Entry 8SMZ (electron microscopy, 3.20 A resolution); this record covers chains E and I of the 12 polymer chains in the assembly.

# Chain E
Name: Histone H3.1
From: Homo sapiens
UniProtKB: P68431 (H31_HUMAN); residues 0-135 here correspond to UniProt positions 1-136 (UniProt number = residue number + 1)
Chain sequence (140 residues; row label = number of the first residue in the row; numbers below 1 keep their minus sign (Gly-4 is residue -4)):
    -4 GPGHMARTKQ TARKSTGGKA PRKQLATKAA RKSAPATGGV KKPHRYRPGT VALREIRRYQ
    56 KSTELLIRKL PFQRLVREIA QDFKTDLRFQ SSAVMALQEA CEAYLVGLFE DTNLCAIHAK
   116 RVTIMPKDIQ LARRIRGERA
Not modelled in the structure: -4 to 36
Sequence notes: expression tag (-4 to -1)
Curated features (UniProtKB/Swiss-Prot):
  - modified residue: Arg2 (Asymmetric dimethylarginine), Thr3 (Phosphothreonine), Lys4 (Allysine), Gln5 (5-glutamyl dopamine), Thr6 (Phosphothreonine), Arg8 (Citrulline), Lys9 (N6,N6,N6-trimethyllysine), Ser10 (ADP-ribosylserine), Thr11 (Phosphothreonine), Lys14 (N6-(2-hydroxyisobutyryl)lysine), Arg17 (Asymmetric dimethylarginine), Lys18 (N6-(2-hydroxyisobutyryl)lysine), Lys23 (N6-(2-hydroxyisobutyryl)lysine), Arg26 (Citrulline), Lys27 (N6,N6,N6-trimethyllysine), Ser28 (ADP-ribosylserine), Lys36 (N6,N6,N6-trimethyllysine), Lys37 (N6-methyllysine), Tyr41 (Phosphotyrosine), Lys56 (N6,N6,N6-trimethyllysine) and 8 more in UniProt
  - lipidation: Lys18 (N6-decanoyllysine)

# Chain I
Molecule: 147-nt DNA strand
From: Homo sapiens
Sequence (147 nucleotides; each row starts with the number of its first residue; numbers below 1 keep their minus sign (DA-73 is residue -73)):
   -73 ATCGAGAATC CCGGTGCCGA GGCCGCTCAA TTGGTCGTAG ACAGCTCTAG CACCGCTTAA
   -13 ACGCACGTAC GCGCTGTCCC CCGCGTTTTA ACCGCCAAGG GGATTACTCC CTAGTCTCCA
    47 GGCACGTGTC AGATATATAC ATCCGAT

# Chain E / chain I interface
Contacting residue pairs (21; chain E residue first):
  His39(E) - DA-67(I)  sugar contact
  Arg40(E) - DG9(I)  hydrogen bond to the base
  Arg40(E) - DC10(I)  hydrogen bond to the sugar
  Tyr41(E) - DG9(I)  sugar contact
  Tyr41(E) - DC10(I)  hydrogen bond to the phosphate
  Pro43(E) - DC8(I)  phosphate contact
  Pro43(E) - DG9(I)  phosphate contact
  Gly44(E) - DG9(I)  hydrogen bond to the phosphate
  Thr45(E) - DG9(I)  phosphate contact
  Val46(E) - DG9(I)  phosphate contact
  Ala47(E) - DG9(I)  phosphate contact
  Arg49(E) - DA-66(I)  sugar contact
  Arg49(E) - DT-65(I)  phosphate contact
  Lys56(E) - DC-64(I)  salt bridge to the phosphate
  Arg63(E) - DA17(I)  phosphate contact
  Arg63(E) - DC18(I)  salt bridge to the phosphate
  Lys64(E) - DC18(I)  hydrogen bond to the phosphate
  Leu65(E) - DA17(I)  phosphate contact
  Leu65(E) - DC18(I)  hydrogen bond to the phosphate
  Arg69(E) - DA17(I)  salt bridge to the phosphate
  Arg83(E) - DG27(I)  sugar contact
Interface residues without a listed pair, chain E (17 interface residues in all): Arg42, Pro66
Interface residues without a listed pair, chain I (12 interface residues in all): DG-68, DG26

# Overview
17 residues of chain E and 12 residues of chain I are in contact; the contacts include 6 hydrogen bonds and 3
salt bridges. Polar contacts include Arg40(E)-DG9(I), Arg40(E)-DC10(I) and Tyr41(E)-DC10(I).
Chain E is Histone H3.1 and chain I is a 147-nt DNA strand, both from Homo sapiens; the structure, Cryo-EM
structure of the human nucleosome core particle in complex with RNF168 and UbcH5c~Ub (UbcH5c chemically ...,
was determined by electron microscopy together with 8SMW, 8SMX, 8SMY, 8SN0, 8SN1, 8SN2 and 3 further entries
from the same study.
